1ULX - chain A; structure by X-ray diffraction, 2.00 A resolution.

Chain A:
Protein: Heme oxygenase 1
From: Rattus norvegicus
Notes: EC 1.14.99.3
UniProt: P06762 (HMOX1_RAT); numbering as in UniProt (aligned over 1-267)
Amino-acid sequence (267 residues; each row starts with the number of its first residue):
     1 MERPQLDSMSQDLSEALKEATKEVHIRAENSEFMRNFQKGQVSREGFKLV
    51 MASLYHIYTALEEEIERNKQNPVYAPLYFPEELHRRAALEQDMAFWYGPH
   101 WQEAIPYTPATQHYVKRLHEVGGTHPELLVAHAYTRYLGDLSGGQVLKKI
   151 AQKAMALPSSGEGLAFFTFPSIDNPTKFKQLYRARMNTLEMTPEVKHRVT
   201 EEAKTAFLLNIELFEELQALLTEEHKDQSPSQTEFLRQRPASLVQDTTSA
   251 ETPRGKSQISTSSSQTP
Disordered / not traced: 1-10, 223-267
Metal / ion sites: heme Fe: His-25 (together with carbon monoxide)
Ligand contacts:
  - carbon monoxide (CMO), molecule 1: Met-34, Phe-37, Met-51, Leu-54, Leu-147, Phe-167
  - carbon monoxide (CMO), molecule 2: Gly-143, Gly-144, Leu-147
  - carbon monoxide / heme: Lys-18, His-25, Ala-28, Glu-29, Met-34, Gln-38, Tyr-134, Thr-135, Arg-136, Leu-138, Gly-139, Asp-140, Ser-142, Gly-143, Gly-144, Leu-147, Arg-183, Phe-207, Asn-210, Phe-214
Swiss-Prot annotation at these positions:
  - binding site (heme b): Lys-18, His-25, Tyr-134, Arg-183
  - site: Asp-140 (Important for catalytic activity)
  - modified residue (Phosphoserine): Ser-229, Ser-242

In short:
Bound to chain A: carbon monoxide / heme and carbon monoxide. UniProt lists 4 heme b-binding residues.
Chain A is Heme oxygenase 1 (Rattus norvegicus); the structure, Partially photolyzed structure of CO-bound
heme-heme oxygenase complex, was determined by X-ray diffraction together with 1VGI from the same study.
